Entry 8H8J (electron microscopy, 3.20 A resolution); this record covers chains A and B of the 5 polymer chains in the assembly.

Chain A:
Protein: Guanine nucleotide-binding protein subunit alpha-13
Organism: Homo sapiens
UniProt: Q14344 (GNA13_HUMAN); the author numbering skips numbers that UniProt does not, so the offset changes along the chain: 34-73 = UniProt 34-73; 75-378 = UniProt 74-377
Chain sequence (362 residues; row label = number of the first residue in the row; note: 16 numbers in that range are skipped by the numbering (no residue carries them; nothing is unmodelled there)):
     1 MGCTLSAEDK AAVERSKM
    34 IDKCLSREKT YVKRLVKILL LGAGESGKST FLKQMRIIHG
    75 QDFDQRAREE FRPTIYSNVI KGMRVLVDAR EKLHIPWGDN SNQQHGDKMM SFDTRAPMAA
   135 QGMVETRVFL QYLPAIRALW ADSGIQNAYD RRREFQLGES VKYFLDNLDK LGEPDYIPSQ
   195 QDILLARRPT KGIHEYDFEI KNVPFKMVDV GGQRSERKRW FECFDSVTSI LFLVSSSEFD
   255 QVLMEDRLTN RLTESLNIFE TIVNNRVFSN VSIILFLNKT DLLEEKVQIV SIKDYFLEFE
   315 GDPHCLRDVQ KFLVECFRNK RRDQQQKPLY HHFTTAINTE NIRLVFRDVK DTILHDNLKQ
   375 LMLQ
Unresolved in the structure: 1-3, 75-205, 227-229
Construct notes: initiating methionine (1); expression tag (2-18)
Swiss-Prot annotation at these positions:
  - region: Lys50 to Thr63 (G1 motif), Asp196 to Thr204 (G2 motif), Phe219 to Arg228 (G3 motif), Ile288 to Asp295 (G4 motif), Thr348 to Thr353 (G5 motif)
  - binding site (GTP): Glu58 to Thr63, Ser174, Leu198 to Arg201, Asn292 to Asp295, Ala350
  - binding site (Mg(2+)): Ser62, Thr204
  - modified residue: Thr204 (Phosphothreonine)

Chain B:
Protein: Guanine nucleotide-binding protein G(I)/G(S)/G(T) subunit beta-1
Organism: Homo sapiens
UniProt: P62873 (GBB1_HUMAN); residue numbers follow UniProt; this construct covers 2-340
Chain sequence (371 residues; each row starts with the number of its first residue; numbers below 1 keep their minus sign (Met-4 is residue -4)):
    -4 MGSLLQSELD QLRQEAEQLK NQIRDARKAC ADATLSQITN NIDPVGRIQM RTRRTLRGHL
    56 AKIYAMHWGT DSRLLVSASQ DGKLIIWDSY TTNKVHAIPL RSSWVMTCAY APSGNYVACG
   116 GLDNICSIYN LKTREGNVRV SRELAGHTGY LSCCRFLDDN QIVTSSGDTT CALWDIETGQ
   176 QTTTFTGHTG DVMSLSLAPD TRLFVSGACD ASAKLWDVRE GMCRQTFTGH ESDINAICFF
   236 PNGNAFATGS DDATCRLFDL RADQELMTYS HDNIICGITS VSFSKSGRLL LAGYDDFNCN
   296 VWDALKADRA GVLAGHDNRV SCLGVTDDGM AVATGSWDSF LKIWNGSSGG GGSGGGGSSG
   356 VSGWRLFKKI S
Unresolved in the structure: -4 to 1, 341-366
Construct notes: initiating methionine (-4); expression tag (-3 to 1, 341-366)
Swiss-Prot annotation at these positions:
  - modified residue: Ser2 (N-acetylserine), His266 (Phosphohistidine)
  - natural variant: Leu30 (L30F: In MRD42; uncertain significance), Arg52 (R52G: In MRD42), Gly64 (G64V: In MRD42), Asp76 (D76E: In MRD42; D76G: In MRD42), Gly77 (G77S: In MRD42), Lys78 (K78R: In MRD42), Ile80 (I80N: In MRD42; I80T: In MRD42), His91 (H91R: In MRD42; uncertain significance), Ala92 (A92T: In MRD42), Pro94 (P94S: In MRD42), Leu95 (L95P: In MRD42), Arg96 (R96L: In MRD42), 5 further natural variant entries in UniProt

How chain A and chain B interact:
Residue-residue contacts (41):
  Arg15(A) - Val90(B)  hydrogen bond (side chain-backbone)
  Arg15(A) - His91(B)
  Ser16(A) - Asn88(B)
  Ser16(A) - Lys89(B)  hydrogen bond (side chain-backbone)
  Ile34(A) - Lys89(B)
  Ile34(A) - Ala92(B)  hydrophobic
  Asp35(A) - Lys89(B)  salt bridge
  Leu38(A) - Gly53(B)
  Leu38(A) - Leu55(B)
  Leu38(A) - Lys78(B)
  Leu38(A) - Ile80(B)  hydrophobic
  Leu38(A) - Lys89(B)
  Glu41(A) - Leu55(B)
  Glu41(A) - Lys78(B)  salt bridge
  Lys42(A) - Leu55(B)
  Val45(A) - Leu55(B)  hydrophobic
  Ile207(A) - Trp99(B)
  Ile207(A) - Leu117(B)  hydrophobic
  Glu209(A) - Ser98(B)  hydrogen bond
  Glu209(A) - Trp99(B)  hydrogen bond
  Lys220(A) - Trp99(B)
  Val222(A) - Trp99(B)
  Lys232(A) - Asp186(B)
  Trp234(A) - Met101(B)  hydrophobic
  Trp234(A) - Tyr145(B)
  Trp234(A) - Met188(B)  hydrophobic
  Phe235(A) - Leu117(B)  hydrophobic
  Phe235(A) - Tyr145(B)  hydrophobic
  Glu236(A) - Tyr59(B)
  Glu236(A) - Arg314(B)  salt bridge
  Glu236(A) - Trp332(B)
  Cys237(A) - Tyr59(B)  hydrogen bond
  Cys237(A) - Gln75(B)
  Cys237(A) - Trp99(B)
  Cys237(A) - Met101(B)  hydrophobic
  Phe238(A) - Trp99(B)  hydrophobic
  Phe238(A) - Leu117(B)  hydrophobic
  Asp239(A) - Lys57(B)  salt bridge
  Asp239(A) - Trp332(B)
  Ser240(A) - Lys57(B)
  Ser240(A) - Gln75(B)
Also at the interface, not in a pair above, chain A (26 interface residues in all): Ala12, Lys50, Gly206, Arg233, Val241, Arg280
Also at the interface, not in a pair above, chain B (26 interface residues in all): Asp76, Thr87, Asp118, Asn119, Asp228

Summary:
Chain A and chain B each contribute 26 residues to their interface; the contacts include 5 hydrogen bonds and
4 salt bridges. Polar pairs include Asp35(A)-Lys89(B), Glu41(A)-Lys78(B) and Glu236(A)-Arg314(B). UniProt
lists 16 GTP-binding residues and Mg2+-binding residues Ser62(A) and Thr204(A) on chain A.
Here chain A is Guanine nucleotide-binding protein subunit alpha-13 and chain B is Guanine nucleotide-binding
protein G(I)/G(S)/G(T) subunit beta-1, both from Homo sapiens. Entry 8H8J (Lodoxamide-bound GPR35 in complex
with G13) was determined by electron microscopy.
